PDB entry 7U24 | electron microscopy, 3.58 A resolution | chains A and E of the 5 polymer chains in the assembly

== Chain A ==
Name: ATP-sensitive inward rectifier potassium channel 11
Organism: Rattus norvegicus
Reference sequence: P70673 (KCJ11_RAT); residue numbers follow UniProt; this construct covers 1-390
Chain sequence (390 residues; row label = number of the first residue in the row):
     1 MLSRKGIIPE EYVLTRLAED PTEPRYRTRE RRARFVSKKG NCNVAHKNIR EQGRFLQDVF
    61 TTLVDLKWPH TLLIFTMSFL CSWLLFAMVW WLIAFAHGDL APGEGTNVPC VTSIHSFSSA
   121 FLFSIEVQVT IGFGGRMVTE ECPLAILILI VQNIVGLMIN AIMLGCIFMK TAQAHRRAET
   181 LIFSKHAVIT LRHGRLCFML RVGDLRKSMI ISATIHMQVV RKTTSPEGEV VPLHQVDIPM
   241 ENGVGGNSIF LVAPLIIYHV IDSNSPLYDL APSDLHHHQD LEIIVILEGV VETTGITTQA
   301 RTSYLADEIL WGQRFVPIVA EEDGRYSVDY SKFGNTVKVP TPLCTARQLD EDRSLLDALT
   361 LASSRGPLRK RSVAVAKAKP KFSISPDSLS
Unresolved in the structure: 360-390
Disulfides: Cys-110/Cys-142
Small-molecule neighbours:
  - ATP (adenosine-5'-triphosphate), molecule 1: Asn-48, Ile-49, Arg-50, Arg-54
  - ATP, molecule 2: Ile-182, Phe-183, Ser-184, Lys-185, Leu-205, Tyr-330, Ser-331, Phe-333, Gly-334
  - phosphatidyl serine (P5S; O-[(R)-{[(2R)-2,3-bis(octadecanoyloxy)propyl]oxy}(hydroxy)phosphoryl]-L-serine), molecule 1: Leu-56, Gln-57, Val-59, Leu-85, Phe-86, Val-151
  - phosphatidyl serine (P5S), molecule 2: Gln-57, Val-59, Phe-60, Val-151, Ile-154, Val-155, Met-158, Ile-162
  - phosphatidyl serine (P5S), molecule 3: Lys-67, Trp-68, Pro-69, Leu-72, Thr-76, His-175, Arg-176
  - phosphatidyl serine (P5S), molecule 4: Lys-67, Pro-69, His-70, Arg-176
  - phosphatidylethanolamine (PTY): Val-89, Leu-92, Ala-96, His-97, Gly-98, Leu-144

== Chain E ==
Name: ATP-binding cassette sub-family C member 8
Organism: Cricetus cricetus
Reference sequence: Q09427 (ABCC8_CRICR); residues 1-1582 here = UniProt positions 1-1582
Chain sequence (1582 residues; numbered 1 to 1582; the number before each row is that of its first residue):
     1 MPLAFCGTEN HSAAYRVDQG VLNNGCFVDA LNVVPHVFLL FITFPILFIG WGSQSSKVHI
    61 HHSTWLHFPG HNLRWILTFI LLFVLVCEIA EGILSDGVTE SRHLHLYMPA GMAFMAAITS
   121 VVYYHNIETS NFPKLLIALL IYWTLAFITK TIKFVKFYDH AIGFSQLRFC LTGLLVILYG
   181 MLLLVEVNVI RVRRYIFFKT PREVKPPEDL QDLGVRFLQP FVNLLSKGTY WWMNAFIKTA
   241 HKKPIDLRAI AKLPIAMRAL TNYQRLCVAF DAQARKDTQS PQGARAIWRA LCHAFGRRLI
   301 LSSTFRILAD LLGFAGPLCI FGIVDHLGKE NHVFQPKTQF LGVYFVSSQE FLGNAYVLAV
   361 LLFLALLLQR TFLQASYYVA IETGINLRGA IQTKIYNKIM HMSTSNLSMG EMTAGQICNL
   421 VAIDTNQLMW FFFLCPNLWT MPVQIIVGVI LLYYILGVSA LIGAAVIILL APVQYFVATK
   481 LSQAQRTTLE HSNERLKQTN EMLRGMKLLK LYAWESIFCS RVEVTRRKEM TSLRAFAVYT
   541 SISIFMNTAI PIAAVLITFV GHVSFFKESD LSPSVAFASL SLFHILVTPL FLLSSVVRST
   601 VKALVSVQKL SEFLSSAEIR EEQCAPREPA PQGQAGKYQA VPLKVVNRKR PAREEVRDLL
   661 GPLQRLAPSM DGDADNFCVQ IIGGFFTWTP DGIPTLSNIT IRIPRGQLTM IVGQVGCGKS
   721 SLLLATLGEM QKVSGAVFWN SNLPDSEGED PSSPERETAA GSDIRSRGPV AYASQKPWLL
   781 NATVEENITF ESPFNKQRYK MVIEACSLQP DIDILPHGDQ TQIGERGINL SGGQRQRISV
   841 ARALYQQTNV VFLDDPFSAL DVHLSDHLMQ AGILELLRDD KRTVVLVTHK LQYLPHADWI
   901 IAMKDGTIQR EGTLKDFQRS ECQLFEHWKT LMNRQDQELE KETVMERKAS EPSQGLPRAM
   961 SSRDGLLLDE EEEEEEAAES EEDDNLSSVL HQRAKIPWRA CTKYLSSAGI LLLSLLVFSQ
  1021 LLKHMVLVAI DYWLAKWTDS ALVLSPAARN CSLSQECDLD QSVYAMVFTL LCSLGIVLCL
  1081 VTSVTVEWTG LKVAKRLHRS LLNRIILAPM RFFETTPLGS ILNRFSSDCN TIDQHIPSTL
  1141 ECLSRSTLLC VSALTVISYV TPVFLVALLP LAVVCYFIQK YFRVASRDLQ QLDDTTQLPL
  1201 VSHFAETVEG LTTIRAFRYE ARFQQKLLEY TDSNNIASLF LTAANRWLEV CMEYIGACVV
  1261 LIAAATSISN SLHRELSAGL VGLGLTYALM VSNYLNWMVR NLADMEIQLG AVKRIHALLK
  1321 TEAESYEGLL APSLIPKNWP DQGKIQIQNL SVRYDSSLKP VLKHVNTLIS PGQKIGICGR
  1381 TGSGKSSFSL AFFRMVDMFE GRIIIDGIDI AKLPLHTLRS RLSIILQDPV LFSGTIRFNL
  1441 DPEKKCSDST LWEALEIAQL KLVVKALPGG LDAIITEGGE NFSQGQRQLF CLARAFVRKT
  1501 SIFIMDEATA SIDMATENIL QKVVMTAFAD RTVVTIAHRV HTILSADLVM VLKRGAILEF
  1561 DKPETLLSQK DSVFASFVRA DK
Unresolved in the structure: 401, 622-677, 743-764, 929-985, 1045-1059, 1579-1582
Disulfides: Cys-6/Cys-26
Glycans and other covalent adducts: N-acetylglucosamine (NAG) linked to Asn-10
Small-molecule neighbours:
  - ATP (adenosine-5'-triphosphate): Thr-404, Ser-405, Asn-406, Trp-688, Thr-695, Val-715, Gly-716, Cys-717, Gly-718, Lys-719, Ser-720, Ser-721, Gln-775
  - Glyburide (GBM; 5-chloro-N-(2-{4-[(cyclohexylcarbamoyl)sulfamoyl]phenyl}ethyl)-2-methoxybenzamide): Arg-306, Tyr-377, Ile-381, Arg-388, Trp-430, Phe-433, Leu-434, Asn-437, Thr-588, Pro-589, Leu-592, Asp-1193, Ser-1238, Leu-1241, Thr-1242, Asn-1245, Arg-1246, Arg-1300
  - phosphatidyl serine (P5S; O-[(R)-{[(2R)-2,3-bis(octadecanoyloxy)propyl]oxy}(hydroxy)phosphoryl]-L-serine), molecule 1: Ile-42, Ile-46, Phe-132, Lys-134, Leu-135, Ile-137, Ala-138
  - phosphatidyl serine (P5S), molecule 2: Asn-72, Ile-76, Phe-79, Ile-80, Leu-82, Phe-83, Val-86, Leu-224, Leu-225, Lys-227, Gly-228, Arg-298, Leu-301, Phe-305, Leu-364, Leu-368, Thr-371, Phe-372, Ala-375, Val-379, Tyr-1254
  - phosphatidylethanolamine (PTY), molecule 1: Val-17, Val-21, Leu-22, Phe-27
  - phosphatidylethanolamine (PTY), molecule 2: Gln-54, Trp-75, Leu-82, Ile-118, Val-121, Val-122, His-125, Asn-126, Thr-129, Leu-225
  - phosphatidylethanolamine (PTY), molecule 3: Trp-65, His-125, Thr-129, Val-222, Asn-223, Leu-225, Ser-226, Thr-229, Trp-231, Leu-367, Tyr-1254
  - phosphatidylethanolamine (PTY), molecule 4: Val-86, Ile-89, Ala-90, Ile-93, Gly-97, Phe-114, Phe-334, Tyr-356, Val-357, Val-360
  - phosphatidylethanolamine (PTY), molecule 5: Leu-318, Cys-319, Phe-321, Gly-322, Leu-352, Leu-358, Leu-361, Ala-365, Val-447, Leu-451
What the authors report for this chain:
  - mutagenesis - K205A, K205E (10-fold): decreased binding to ATP (citing earlier work)

== How chain A and chain E interact ==
Residue-residue contacts (59; chain A residue first):
  Met-1(A) / Asn-1301(E)
  Leu-2(A) / Thr-1139(E)
  Leu-2(A) / Cys-1142(E)  hydrophobic
  Leu-2(A) / Asn-1301(E)
  Arg-4(A) / Trp-430(E)
  Lys-5(A) / Ser-595(E)
  Ile-8(A) / Trp-430(E)  hydrophobic
  Glu-10(A) / Ile-423(E)
  Glu-11(A) / Leu-489(E)
  Tyr-12(A) / Ile-423(E)  hydrophobic
  Val-13(A) / Asn-493(E)
  Thr-15(A) / Asn-1123(E)
  Thr-15(A) / Ser-1126(E)
  Arg-16(A) / Asn-1123(E)
  Leu-17(A) / Asn-1123(E)
  His-46(A) / His-59(E)
  Lys-47(A) / His-62(E)
  Asn-48(A) / Leu-210(E)
  Asn-48(A) / Gln-211(E)  hydrogen bond (side chain-backbone)
  Asn-48(A) / Leu-213(E)
  Ile-49(A) / His-59(E)
  Ile-49(A) / Ile-60(E)  hydrophobic
  Glu-51(A) / Ser-130(E)
  Glu-51(A) / Asn-131(E)  hydrogen bond (backbone-backbone)
  Gln-52(A) / Asn-131(E)
  Gln-52(A) / Glu-203(E)
  Gly-53(A) / Asn-131(E)  hydrogen bond (backbone-backbone)
  Gly-53(A) / Phe-132(E)
  Leu-56(A) / Leu-135(E)  hydrophobic
  Gln-57(A) / Phe-132(E)
  Thr-62(A) / Ile-49(E)
  Thr-62(A) / Ser-53(E)
  Leu-66(A) / Gly-52(E)
  Leu-66(A) / Ser-53(E)
  Leu-66(A) / Ser-56(E)
  His-70(A) / Gly-52(E)
  His-70(A) / Ser-55(E)
  Ile-74(A) / Ile-49(E)  hydrophobic
  Met-77(A) / Phe-48(E)  hydrophobic
  Cys-81(A) / Phe-41(E)
  Leu-84(A) / Phe-41(E)  hydrophobic
  Leu-85(A) / Phe-38(E)  hydrophobic
  Leu-85(A) / Phe-41(E)
  Met-88(A) / Val-33(E)  hydrophobic
  Met-88(A) / Val-34(E)  hydrophobic
  Trp-91(A) / Phe-5(E)  hydrophobic
  Leu-92(A) / Phe-27(E)  hydrophobic
  Leu-92(A) / Ala-30(E)
  Leu-92(A) / Leu-31(E)  hydrophobic
  Leu-92(A) / Val-34(E)  hydrophobic
  Phe-95(A) / Cys-6(E)  hydrophobic
  Phe-95(A) / Tyr-15(E)  hydrophobic
  Phe-95(A) / Phe-27(E)  hydrophobic
  Ala-96(A) / Val-17(E)
  Ala-96(A) / Phe-27(E)  hydrophobic
  Leu-100(A) / Tyr-15(E)  hydrophobic
  Ala-101(A) / Tyr-15(E)
  Ala-101(A) / Arg-16(E)
  Pro-102(A) / Arg-16(E)
Interface residues without a listed pair, chain A (46 interface residues in all): Ile-7, Pro-9, Ala-18, Arg-50, Phe-55, Leu-63, Leu-73, Ser-78, Gly-98
Interface residues without a listed pair, chain E (59 interface residues in all): Ser-12, Cys-26, Val-37, Leu-40, Phe-44, Pro-45, Trp-51, His-61, Ser-63, Thr-64, Thr-129, Lys-205, Asp-212, Lys-602, Gly-1119, Ser-1120, Leu-1122, Ser-1138, Trp-1297, Asp-1304

== Summary ==
46 residues of chain A and 59 residues of chain E are in contact; the contacts include 3 hydrogen bonds. Among
the polar pairs are Asn-48(A)/Gln-211(E), Glu-51(A)/Asn-131(E) and Gly-53(A)/Asn-131(E). The paper reports
that K205A and K205E of chain E reduce binding to ATP.
Chain A is ATP-sensitive inward rectifier potassium channel 11 (Rattus norvegicus) and chain E is ATP-binding
cassette sub-family C member 8 (Cricetus cricetus); the structure, Cryo-EM structure of the pancreatic
ATP-sensitive potassium channel bound to ATP and glibenclamide with Kir6.2-CTD in ..., was determined by
electron microscopy (same publication as 7TYS, 7TYT, 7U1E, 7U1Q, 7U1S, 7U2X and 4 further entries).
